PDB entry 6C5M | X-ray diffraction, 2.45 A resolution | chains A and B

[Chain A]
Molecule: Antigen-presenting glycoprotein CD1d1
Source organism: Mus musculus
UniProt: A0A0R4J090 (A0A0R4J090_MOUSE); residues 1-279 here correspond to UniProt positions 19-297 (UniProt number = residue number + 18)
Chain sequence (285 residues; each row starts with the number of its first residue):
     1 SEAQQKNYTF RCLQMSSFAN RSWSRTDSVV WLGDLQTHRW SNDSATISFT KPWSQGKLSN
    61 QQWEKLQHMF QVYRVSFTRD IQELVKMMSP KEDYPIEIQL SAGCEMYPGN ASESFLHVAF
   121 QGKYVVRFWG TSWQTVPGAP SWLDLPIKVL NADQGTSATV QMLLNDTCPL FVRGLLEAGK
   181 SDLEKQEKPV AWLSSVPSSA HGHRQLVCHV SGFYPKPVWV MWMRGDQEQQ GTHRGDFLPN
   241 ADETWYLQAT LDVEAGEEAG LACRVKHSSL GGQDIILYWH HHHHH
Disordered / not traced: 1-6, 109-110, 198-201, 280-285
Construct notes: expression tag (280-285)
Cystine bridges: C104-C168, C208-C263
Covalently attached groups: N-acetylglucosamine (NAG) linked to N20, N42; glycan linked to N165
Small-molecule neighbours: J81 ((5R,6S,7S)-5,6-dihydroxy-N-nonyl-7-(octanoylamino)-8-{[(2S,3R,4S,5R,6R)-3,4,5-trihydroxy-6-(hydroxymethyl)tetrahydro-2H-pyran-2-yl]oxy}octanamide (non-preferred name)): V72, Y73, S76, F77, R79, D80, L84, I98, L100, L116, V118, F120, V126, W133, W142, L143, I147, L150, D153, G155, T156, T159, V160, L163

[Chain B]
Molecule: Beta-2-microglobulin
Source organism: Mus musculus
UniProt: P01887 (B2MG_MOUSE); residues 1-99 here correspond to UniProt positions 21-119 (UniProt number = residue number + 20)
Chain sequence (99 residues; row label = number of the first residue in the row):
     1 IQKTPQIQVY SRHPPENGKP NILNCYVTQF HPPHIEIQML KNGKKIPKVE MSDMSFSKDW
    61 SFYILAHTEF TPTETDTYAC RVKHASMAEP KTVYWDRDM
Disordered / not traced: 1
Cystine bridges: C25-C80

[How chain A and chain B interact]
Residue-residue contacts (58):
  R11(A) - K58(B)
  L13(A) - S55(B)
  L13(A) - F56(B)
  Q14(A) - F56(B)
  M15(A) - M54(B)
  M15(A) - F56(B)  hydrophobic
  M15(A) - F62(B)  hydrophobic
  V29(A) - D53(B)
  V29(A) - M54(B)
  V29(A) - S55(B)
  W31(A) - S55(B)  hydrogen bond
  W31(A) - Y63(B)
  Q36(A) - D53(B)  hydrogen bond
  R39(A) - D53(B)  salt bridge
  E97(A) - H31(B)
  E97(A) - P33(B)
  E97(A) - F62(B)
  Q99(A) - F56(B)
  Q99(A) - W60(B)  hydrogen bond (side chain-backbone)
  Q99(A) - F62(B)
  L100(A) - F56(B)
  S101(A) - W60(B)
  H117(A) - W60(B)
  A119(A) - W60(B)  hydrophobic
  Q121(A) - H31(B)
  G122(A) - H31(B)
  G122(A) - W60(B)
  Y124(A) - W60(B)
  V190(A) - P14(B)  hydrophobic
  W192(A) - S11(B)
  W192(A) - H13(B)
  W192(A) - P14(B)  hydrophobic
  W192(A) - P15(B)
  W192(A) - D98(B)  hydrogen bond (side chain-backbone)
  W192(A) - M99(B)
  S194(A) - D98(B)  hydrogen bond
  S195(A) - D98(B)
  H209(A) - D98(B)
  H209(A) - M99(B)
  S211(A) - R12(B)  hydrogen bond (side chain-backbone)
  G212(A) - R12(B)
  L238(A) - Q8(B)
  L238(A) - Y10(B)
  P239(A) - Y10(B)  hydrogen bond (backbone-side chain)
  P239(A) - Y26(B)
  P239(A) - L65(B)
  N240(A) - Y10(B)
  N240(A) - R12(B)
  N240(A) - N24(B)  hydrogen bond
  N240(A) - L65(B)
  A241(A) - L65(B)
  A241(A) - H67(B)
  D242(A) - R12(B)  salt bridge
  T244(A) - R12(B)
  Y246(A) - Y10(B)  hydrophobic
  Y246(A) - S11(B)
  Y246(A) - M99(B)  hydrogen bond (side chain-backbone)
  Q248(A) - M99(B)
Also at the interface, not in a pair above, chain A (35 interface residues in all): S17, V118, A191

[Summary]
Chain A and chain B form an interface of 35 and 23 residues respectively; the contacts include 9 hydrogen
bonds and 2 salt bridges. Polar pairs include R39(A)-D53(B), D242(A)-R12(B) and W31(A)-S55(B). Chain A binds
compound J81. Covalently linked N-acetylglucosamine: at N20(A) and N42(A).
Chain A is Antigen-presenting glycoprotein CD1d1 and chain B is Beta-2-microglobulin, both from Mus musculus;
the structure, Structure of glycolipid aGSA[8,9] in complex with mouse CD1d, was determined by X-ray
diffraction, deposited together with 6C69, 6C6A, 6C6C, 6C6E, 6C6H, 6C6J and 10 further entries.
